4ZES - chain A; structure by X-ray diffraction, 1.65 A resolution.

# Chain A
Name: C-type lectin domain family 4 member C
Organism: Homo sapiens
UniProtKB: Q8WTT0 (CLC4C_HUMAN); numbering as in UniProt (aligned over 67-213)
Sequence (147 residues; each row starts with the number of its first residue):
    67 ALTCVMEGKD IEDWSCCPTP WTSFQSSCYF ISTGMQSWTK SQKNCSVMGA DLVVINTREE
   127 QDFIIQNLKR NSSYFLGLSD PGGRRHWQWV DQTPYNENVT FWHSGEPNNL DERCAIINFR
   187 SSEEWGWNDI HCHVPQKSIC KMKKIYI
Differences from the reference sequence: engineered mutation Ala-67 (Ser in Q8WTT0)
Curated features (UniProtKB/Swiss-Prot):
  - binding site (a carbohydrate): Ser-139, Glu-178, Asn-184 to Arg-186, Asn-194, Asp-195, Gln-202
  - binding site (Ca(2+)): Glu-172, Asn-174, Glu-178, Asn-194, Asp-195
  - glycosylation (N-linked (GlcNAc...) asparagine): Asn-110, Asn-137, Asn-164
  - mutagenesis: Ser-139 (S139A: Significantly impairs carbohydrate binding for the trisaccharide Gal(beta1-3/4)GlcNAc(beta1-2)Man), Asn-184 (N184A: Abolishes carbohydrate binding for the trisaccharide Gal(beta1-3/4)GlcNAc(beta1-2)Man), Arg-186 (R186A: Significantly impairs carbohydrate binding for the trisaccharide Gal(beta1-3/4)GlcNAc(beta1-2)Man), Val-200 (V200A: Significantly impairs carbohydrate binding for the trisaccharide Gal(beta1-3/4)GlcNAc(beta1-2)Man), Gln-202 (Q202A: Significantly impairs carbohydrate binding for the trisaccharide Gal(beta1-3/4)GlcNAc(beta1-2)Man)
Disulfide bonds: Cys-70/Cys-82, Cys-83/Cys-94, Cys-111/Cys-206, Cys-180/Cys-198
Metal / ion sites: Mg2+: Glu-78 (shared with 1 residue of chain B); Ca2+: Glu-172, Asn-174, Glu-178, Asn-194, Asp-195 (together with methyl alpha-D-mannopyranoside)
Small-molecule neighbours: methyl alpha-D-mannopyranoside (MMA): Glu-172, Asn-174, Glu-178, Arg-186, Asn-194, Asp-195, Ile-196
Reported in the primary citation:
  - Ca2+ coordination: Asn-194
  - mutagenesis - S139A: unchanged binding to disccharide ligand
  - mutagenesis - Q202A: decreased binding to disaccharide
  - mutagenesis - R186A (10-fold), V200A: decreased binding to GlcNAcbeta1-2Man

# Overview
Chain A binds methyl alpha-D-mannopyranoside. Glu-172, Asn-174, Glu-178, Asn-194 and Asp-195 coordinate Ca2+.
From UniProt: 8 carbohydrate-binding residues, 5 Ca2+-binding residues and 5 mutagenesis sites. The paper
reports that R186A and V200A reduce binding to GlcNAcbeta1-2Man; Ca2+ coordination by Asn-194; 4 substitutions
were tested in all.
Chain A is C-type lectin domain family 4 member C (Homo sapiens); the structure, Blood dendritic cell antigen
2 (BDCA-2) complexed with methyl-mannoside, was determined by X-ray diffraction (same publication as 4ZET).
